Entry 2E9T (X-ray diffraction, 2.60 A resolution); this record covers chains C and A of the 3 polymer chains in the assembly.

Chain C:
Molecule: 7-nt RNA strand
Sequence (7 nucleotides; each row starts with the number of its first residue):
   915 GGGCCCX
Modified positions: 5FU (5-fluoro-uridine-5'-monophosphate) at position 921

Chain A:
Protein: RNA-dependent RNA polymerase
From: Foot-and-mouth disease virus C-S8c1
Notes: EC 2.7.7.48
UniProt: Q0QEE1 (Q0QEE1_9PICO); residues 1-470 here correspond to UniProt positions 1719-2188 (UniProt number = residue number + 1718)
Amino-acid sequence (476 residues; numbered 1 to 476; the number before each row is that of its first residue):
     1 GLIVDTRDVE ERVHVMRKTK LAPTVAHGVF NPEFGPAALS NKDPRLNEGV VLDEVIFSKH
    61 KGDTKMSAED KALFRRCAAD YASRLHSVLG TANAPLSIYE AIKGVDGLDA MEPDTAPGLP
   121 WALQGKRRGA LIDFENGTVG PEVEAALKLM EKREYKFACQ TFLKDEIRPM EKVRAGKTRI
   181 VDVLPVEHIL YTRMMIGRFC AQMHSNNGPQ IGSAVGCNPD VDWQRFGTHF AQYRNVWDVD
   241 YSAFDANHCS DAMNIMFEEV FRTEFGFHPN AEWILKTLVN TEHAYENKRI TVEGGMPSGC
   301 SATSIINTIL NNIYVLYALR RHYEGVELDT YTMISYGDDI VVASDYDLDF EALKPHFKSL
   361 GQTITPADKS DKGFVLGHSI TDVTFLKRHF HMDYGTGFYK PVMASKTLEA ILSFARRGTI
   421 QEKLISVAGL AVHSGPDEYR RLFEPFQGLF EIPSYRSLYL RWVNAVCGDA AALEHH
Not modelled in the structure: 475-476
Differences from the reference sequence: cloning artifact (471-476)
Metal / ion sites: Mg2+: Asp-238, Asp-339
Small-molecule neighbours: pyrophosphate (PPV): Arg-168, Lys-172, Arg-179, Tyr-241, Ser-242, Ala-243
From the paper describing this entry:
  - binding site for the 7-nt RNA strand (chain C): Ser-304, Tyr-336, Asp-338, Lys-387
  - binding site for pyrophosphate: Arg-168, Ala-243
  - binding site for the 8-nt RNA strand: Thr-115, Arg-128, Gly-299 to Thr-303
  - mutagenesis - S298A, T303A, D338A, K387A/R388A: abolished growth

How chain C and chain A interact:
Residue-residue contacts (24; chain C residue first):
  G915(C) with Pro-113(A), phosphate contact
  G916(C) with Glu-422(A), hydrogen bond to the sugar
  G917(C) with Thr-419(A), sugar contact; Glu-422(A), sugar contact; Lys-423(A), sugar contact; Ser-426(A), hydrogen bond to the base
  C918(C) with Arg-416(A), salt bridge to the phosphate; Lys-423(A), hydrogen bond to the phosphate; Ser-426(A), sugar contact; Val-427(A), sugar contact
  C919(C) with Ile-411(A), phosphate contact; Lys-423(A), salt bridge to the phosphate; Leu-430(A), sugar contact
  C920(C) with Leu-386(A), sugar contact; Lys-387(A), salt bridge to the phosphate; Arg-388(A), sugar contact; Ile-411(A), phosphate contact
  5FU_921(C) with Ser-304(A), base contact; Tyr-336(A), hydrogen bond to the sugar; Gly-337(A), sugar contact; Asp-338(A), phosphate contact; Asp-339(A), sugar contact; Leu-386(A), sugar contact; Lys-387(A), base contact
Other interface residues (no listed pair), chain A (19 interface residues in all): Met-403, Thr-407

Overview:
7 residues of chain C and 19 residues of chain A are in contact, with 4 hydrogen bonds and 3 salt bridges.
Polar contacts include G917(C)/Ser-426(A), G916(C)/Glu-422(A) and 5FU_921(C)/Tyr-336(A). From the paper: a
binding site for the 7-nt RNA strand (chain C) at Ser-304(A), Tyr-336(A) and Asp-338(A) among others; S298A,
T303A and D338A of chain A, among others, abolish growth.
Chain C is a 7-nt RNA strand and chain A is RNA-dependent RNA polymerase (Foot-and-mouth disease virus
C-S8c1); the structure, Foot-and-mouth disease virus RNA-polymerase RNA dependent in complex with a
template-primer RNA and 5F-UTP, was determined by X-ray diffraction (same publication as 2E9R, 2E9Z and 2EC0).
